PDB entry 1W58 | X-ray diffraction, 2.50 A resolution | chain 1

Chain 1:
Name: Cell division protein ftsz homolog 1
From: Methanocaldococcus jannaschii
UniProt: Q57816 (FTZ1_METJAX); the author numbering skips numbers that UniProt does not, so the offset changes along the chain: 1-357 = UniProt 1-357; 359-365 = UniProt 358-364
Chain sequence (364 residues; row label = number of the first residue in the row; note: 1 number in that range is skipped by the numbering (no residue carries it; nothing is unmodelled there)):
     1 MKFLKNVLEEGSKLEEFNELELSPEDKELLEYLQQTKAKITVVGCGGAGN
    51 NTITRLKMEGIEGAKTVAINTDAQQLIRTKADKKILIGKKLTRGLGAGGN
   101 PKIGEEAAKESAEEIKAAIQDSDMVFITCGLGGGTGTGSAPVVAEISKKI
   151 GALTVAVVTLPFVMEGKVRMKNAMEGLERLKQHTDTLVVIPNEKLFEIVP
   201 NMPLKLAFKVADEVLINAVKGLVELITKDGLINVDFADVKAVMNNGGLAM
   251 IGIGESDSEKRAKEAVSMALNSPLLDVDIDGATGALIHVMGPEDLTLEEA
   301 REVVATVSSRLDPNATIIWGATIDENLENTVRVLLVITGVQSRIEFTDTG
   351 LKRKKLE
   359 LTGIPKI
Unresolved in the structure: 1-22, 362-365
Bound ions: Mg2+: Gln75 (together with phosphomethylphosphonic acid guanylate ester)
Small-molecule neighbours: phosphomethylphosphonic acid guanylate ester (G2P): Gly46, Gly47, Ala48, Asn51, Thr71, Gln75, Gly96, Ala97, Gly98, Gly99, Asn100, Gly130, Leu131, Gly132, Gly133, Gly134, Thr135, Gly136, Pro161, Phe162, Glu165, Arg169, Asn192, Phe208, Ala211, Asp212, Leu215
Swiss-Prot annotation at these positions:
  - binding site (GTP): Gly47, Ala48, Ala97 to Gly99, Gly134 to Gly136, Glu165, Arg169, Asp212
What the authors report for this chain:
  - catalytic residues: Arg169 (proposed by the authors, not directly observed)

Summary:
Chain 1 binds phosphomethylphosphonic acid guanylate ester. UniProt lists 11 GTP-binding residues. The paper
reports the catalytic residue Arg169.
Chain 1 is Cell division protein ftsz homolog 1 (Methanocaldococcus jannaschii); the structure, FtsZ GMPCPP
soak I213 (M. jannaschii), was determined by X-ray diffraction (same publication as 1W59, 1W5A, 1W5B, 1W5E and
1W5F).
